PDB entry 8Y63 | electron microscopy, 3.20 A resolution | chains B and E of the 5 polymer chains in the assembly

# Chain B
Name: Guanine nucleotide-binding protein G(I)/G(S)/G(T) subunit beta-1
From: Homo sapiens
UniProt: P62873 (GBB1_HUMAN); numbering as in UniProt (aligned over 2-340)
Chain sequence (358 residues; row label = number of the first residue in the row; numbers below 1 keep their minus sign (Met-17 is residue -17)):
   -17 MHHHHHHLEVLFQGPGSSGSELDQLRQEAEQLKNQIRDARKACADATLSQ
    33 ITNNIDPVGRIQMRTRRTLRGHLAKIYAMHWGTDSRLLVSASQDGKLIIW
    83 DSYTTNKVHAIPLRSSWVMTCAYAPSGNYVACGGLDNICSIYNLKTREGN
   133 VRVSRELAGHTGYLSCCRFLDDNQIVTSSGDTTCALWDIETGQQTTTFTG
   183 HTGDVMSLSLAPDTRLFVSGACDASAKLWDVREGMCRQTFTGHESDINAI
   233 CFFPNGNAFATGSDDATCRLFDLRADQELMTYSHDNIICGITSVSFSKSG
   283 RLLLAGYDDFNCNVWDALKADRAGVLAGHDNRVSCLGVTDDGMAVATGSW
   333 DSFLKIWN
Disordered / not traced: -17 to 4, 41
Sequence notes: initiating methionine (-17); expression tag (-16 to 1)
Swiss-Prot annotation at these positions:
  - modified residue: Ser2 (N-acetylserine), His266 (Phosphohistidine)
  - natural variant: Leu30 (L30F: In MRD42; uncertain significance), Arg52 (R52G: In MRD42), Gly64 (G64V: In MRD42), Asp76 (D76E: In MRD42; D76G: In MRD42), Gly77 (G77S: In MRD42), Lys78 (K78R: In MRD42), Ile80 (I80N: In MRD42; I80T: In MRD42), His91 (H91R: In MRD42; uncertain significance), Ala92 (A92T: In MRD42), Pro94 (P94S: In MRD42), Leu95 (L95P: In MRD42), Arg96 (R96L: In MRD42), 5 further natural variant entries in UniProt

# Chain E
Name: scFv16
From: synthetic construct
Notes: antibody fragment or engineered binder
Chain sequence (285 residues; numbered -36 to 247 plus 19 insertion-coded residues; 18 numbers in that range are skipped by the numbering (no residue carries them; nothing is unmodelled there); the number before each row is that of its first residue; a row labelled like 117A-117S holds insertion residues (117A, then the next letters in order); numbers below 1 keep their minus sign (Met-36 is residue -36)):
   -36 MLLVNQSHQGFNKEHTSKMVSAIVLYVLLAAAAHSAFAVQLVESGGGLVQ
    14 PGGSRKLSCSASGFAFSSFGMHWVRQAPEKGLEWVAYISSGSGTIYYADT
    64 VKGRFTISRDDPKNTLFLQMTSLRSEDTAMYYCVRSIYYYGSSPFDFWGQ
   114 GTTL
117A-117S TVSAGGGGSGGGGSGGGGS
   136 ADIVMTQATSSVPVTPGESVSISCRSSKSLLHSNGNTYLYWFLQRPGQSP
   186 QLLIYRMSNLASGVPDRFSGSGSGTAFTLTISRLEAEDVGVYYCMQHLEY
   236 PLTFGAGTKLEL
Disordered / not traced: -36 to 1, 10-13, 18-21, 39-40, 68, 79, 82, 117A-117S, 225
Disulfide bonds: Cys22-Cys96, Cys159-Cys229

# Chain B / chain E interface
Residue-residue contacts (12):
  Asp66(B) with Tyr103(E)
  Arg68(B) with Tyr103(E)
  Leu69(B) with Tyr103(E), hydrophobic
  Asp83(B) with Tyr103(E)
  Val90(B) with Tyr102(E), hydrophobic
  His91(B) with Tyr102(E)
  Arg129(B) with Val2(E); Arg98(E), hydrogen bond (backbone-side chain); Ser197(E), hydrogen bond
  Glu130(B) with Gly26(E); Phe27(E)
  Gly131(B) with Phe32(E)
Interface residues without a listed pair, chain B (10 interface residues in all): Asn132
Interface residues without a listed pair, chain E (10 interface residues in all): Ala28, Ser31

# In short
Chain B and chain E each contribute 10 residues to their interface; the contacts include 2 hydrogen bonds.
Polar contacts include Arg129(B)-Arg98(E) and Arg129(B)-Ser197(E).
Here chain B is Guanine nucleotide-binding protein G(I)/G(S)/G(T) subunit beta-1 (Homo sapiens) and chain E is
scFv16 (synthetic construct). Entry 8Y63 (Cryo-EM structure of the C20:0 ceramide-bound FPR2-Gi complex) was
determined by electron microscopy, deposited together with 9JHJ and 8Y62.
